8PM5 - chains A and B of the 3 polymer chains in the assembly; structure by X-ray diffraction, 2.40 A resolution.

Chain A:
Protein: BarH-like 2 homeobox protein
From: Homo sapiens
Reference sequence: Q9NY43 (BARH2_HUMAN); numbering as in UniProt (aligned over 231-292)
Chain sequence (62 residues; row label = number of the first residue in the row):
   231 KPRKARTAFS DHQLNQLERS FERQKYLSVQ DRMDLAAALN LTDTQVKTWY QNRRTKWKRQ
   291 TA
Unresolved in the structure: 231
UniProt features mapped onto this chain:
  - DNA-binding region: Pro-232 to Thr-291 (Homeobox)
Reported in the primary citation:
  - binding site for the 12-nt DNA strand: Thr-285
  - contacts within the chain: Asn-282/Thr-285 (water-mediated contact)
  - binding site for the 12-nt DNA strand (chain B): Asn-282
  - conformationally variable residues (side-chain flip): Arg-289
  - mutagenesis - T278I, T278V: unchanged binding to TAAAC

Chain B:
Molecule: 12-nt DNA strand
Sequence (12 nucleotides; row label = number of the first residue in the row):
     1 CGCTAAATGG TT

How chain A and chain B interact:
Pairs across the interface (16; chain A residue first):
  Arg-233(A) with DA6(B), sugar contact; DA7(B), phosphate contact
  Lys-234(A) with DA6(B), phosphate contact; DA7(B), hydrogen bond to the phosphate
  Ala-235(A) with DA6(B), phosphate contact
  Arg-236(A) with DT4(B), hydrogen bond to the base; DA5(B), hydrogen bond to the sugar
  Thr-237(A) with DA5(B), hydrogen bond to the phosphate; DA6(B), hydrogen bond to the phosphate
  Phe-239(A) with DA5(B), phosphate contact
  Thr-278(A) with DA6(B), base contact
  Trp-279(A) with DA5(B), phosphate contact
  Asn-282(A) with DA5(B), base contact; DA6(B), hydrogen bond to the base
  Lys-286(A) with DT4(B), salt bridge to the phosphate
  Arg-289(A) with DT4(B), base contact
Also at the interface, not in a pair above, chain A (13 interface residues in all): Leu-244, Gln-275
Also at the interface, not in a pair above, chain B (5 interface residues in all): DC3

In short:
13 residues of chain A face 5 of chain B across their interface, with 6 hydrogen bonds and 1 salt bridge.
Polar pairs include Arg-236(A)/DT4(B), Asn-282(A)/DA6(B) and Arg-236(A)/DA5(B). The paper reports a binding
site for the 12-nt DNA strand at Thr-285(A); T278I and T278V of chain A leave binding to TAAAC unchanged.
Chain A is BarH-like 2 homeobox protein (Homo sapiens) and chain B is a 12-nt DNA strand; the structure,
transcription factor BARHL2 bound to TAAAT DNA sequence, was determined by X-ray diffraction, deposited
together with 7Z5I, 7Z5K, 8PM7, 8PMC, 8PMF, 8PMN and 4 further entries.
